Entry 4I7Z (X-ray diffraction, 2.80 A resolution); this record covers chains B and G of the 8 polymer chains in the assembly.

[Chain B]
Protein: Cytochrome b6-f complex subunit 4
Source organism: Mastigocladus laminosus
UniProt: P83792 (PETD_MASLA); residues 1-160 here = UniProt positions 1-160
Amino-acid sequence (160 residues; row label = number of the first residue in the row):
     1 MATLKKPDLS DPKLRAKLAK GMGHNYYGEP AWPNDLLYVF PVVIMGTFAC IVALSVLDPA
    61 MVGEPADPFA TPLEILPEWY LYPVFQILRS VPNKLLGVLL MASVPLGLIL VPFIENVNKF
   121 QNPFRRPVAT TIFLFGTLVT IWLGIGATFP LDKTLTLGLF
Unresolved in the structure: 1
Ion coordination: Cd2+: Asp58 (shared with 1 residue of chain F)
Small-molecule neighbours:
  - 1E2 ((2S)-3-(acetyloxy)-2-hydroxypropyl 6-deoxy-6-sulfo-beta-D-glucopyranoside): Trp32, Pro33, Leu37, Tyr38
  - beta-carotene (BCR): Val43, Gly46, Thr47
  - chlorophyll a (CLA): Tyr80, Pro83, Val84, Ile87, Met101, Ala102, Val104, Pro105, Leu106, Leu108, Ile132, Phe133, Phe135, Gly136, Val139, Thr140, Leu143
  - heme (HEM): Asn25, Asp35, Val39, Phe40, Val43, Ile44
  - OZ2 ((2R)-3-{[(R)-{[(2S)-2,3-dihydroxypropyl]oxy}(hydroxy)phosphoryl]oxy}-2-[(6Z)-tridec-6-enoyloxy]propyl (9Z)-octadec-9-enoate), molecule 1: Thr47, Cys50, Leu54
  - OZ2, molecule 2: Ile87, Leu100, Ser103, Val104, Gly107, Leu108, Val111, Ile114, Glu115, Asn118, Arg125, Arg126, Pro127, Val128, Ala129, Ile132

[Chain G]
Protein: Cytochrome b6-f complex subunit 5
Source organism: Mastigocladus laminosus
UniProt: P83797 (PETG_MASLA); numbering as in UniProt (aligned over 1-37)
Amino-acid sequence (37 residues; row label = number of the first residue in the row):
     1 MVEPLLDGLV LGLVFATLGG LFYAAYQQYK RPNELGG
Unresolved in the structure: 1-2
Small-molecule neighbours: beta-carotene (BCR): Leu13, Ala16, Thr17, Gly19, Gly20, Tyr23

[Chain B / chain G interface]
Pairs across the interface (18; chain B residue first):
  Pro7(B) - Glu34(G)
  Leu54(B) - Leu5(G)  hydrophobic
  Asp58(B) - Glu3(G)
  Asp58(B) - Leu5(G)
  Trp79(B) - Leu6(G)
  Trp79(B) - Asp7(G)
  Trp79(B) - Val10(G)  hydrophobic
  Asn122(B) - Ala25(G)  hydrogen bond (side chain-backbone)
  Asn122(B) - Tyr29(G)
  Pro123(B) - Phe22(G)  hydrophobic
  Pro123(B) - Ala25(G)
  Phe124(B) - Phe22(G)
  Phe124(B) - Ala25(G)  hydrophobic
  Phe124(B) - Tyr26(G)
  Phe124(B) - Tyr29(G)  hydrophobic
  Arg125(B) - Tyr29(G)
  Thr130(B) - Phe22(G)
  Leu134(B) - Phe22(G)  hydrophobic
Also at the interface, not in a pair above, chain B (17 interface residues in all): Lys6, Leu18, Tyr27, Gln121, Phe133, Thr137, Ile141
Also at the interface, not in a pair above, chain G (16 interface residues in all): Leu11, Phe15, Leu18, Gln28, Leu35, Gly37

[Summary]
Chain B and chain G form an interface of 17 and 16 residues respectively; the contacts include 1 hydrogen
bond. Its one hydrogen-bonded contact is Asn122(B)-Ala25(G). One compound OZ2 molecule and one beta-carotene
molecule are bound between chain B and chain G.
Here chain B is Cytochrome b6-f complex subunit 4 and chain G is Cytochrome b6-f complex subunit 5, both from
Mastigocladus laminosus. Entry 4I7Z (Crystal structure of cytochrome b6f in DOPG, with disordered Rieske
Iron-Sulfur Protein soluble domain) was determined by X-ray diffraction.
